PDB entry 7F5Z | X-ray diffraction, 3.00 A resolution | chains A and B

Chain A (and B):
Molecule: Single-stranded DNA-binding protein
Organism: Mycobacterium tuberculosis (strain ATCC 25618 / H37Rv)
Notes: chain B of this document is another copy of the same molecule, construct and numbering; everything in this record applies to it too
UniProt: P9WGD5 (SSB_MYCTU); residues 1-164 here = UniProt positions 1-164
Amino-acid sequence (164 residues; numbered 1 to 164; the number before each row is that of its first residue):
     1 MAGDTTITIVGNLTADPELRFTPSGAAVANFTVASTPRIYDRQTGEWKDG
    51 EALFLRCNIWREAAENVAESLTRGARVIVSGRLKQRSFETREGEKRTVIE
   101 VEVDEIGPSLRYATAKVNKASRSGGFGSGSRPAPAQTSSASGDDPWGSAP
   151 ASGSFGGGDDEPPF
Disordered / not traced: 40-41, 120-164 (chain B: 41-42, 121-164)
UniProt features mapped onto this chain:
  - mutagenesis: Asn-12 (N12S: 2-fold increase of stimulation of DnaB helicase activity; when associated with L-132), Phe-21 (F21L: No longer stimulates DnaB helicase activity), Pro-132 (P132L: 2-fold increase of stimulation of DnaB helicase activity; when associated with S-12), Pro-145 to Phe-164 (Loss of interaction with DnaB, weakly stimulates helicase activity of DnaB), Phe-155 to Phe-164 (Still interacts with DnaB)

How chain A and chain B interact:
Residue-residue contacts (63):
  Thr-8(A) / Thr-8(B)  hydrogen bond
  Val-10(A) / Glu-105(B)
  Ala-63(A) / Leu-110(B)
  Asn-66(A) / Leu-110(B)  hydrogen bond (side chain-backbone)
  Asn-66(A) / Arg-111(B)  hydrogen bond (side chain-backbone)
  Asn-66(A) / Tyr-112(B)
  Asn-66(A) / Ala-113(B)  hydrogen bond (side chain-backbone)
  Asn-66(A) / Thr-114(B)
  Val-67(A) / Leu-110(B)  hydrophobic
  Ser-70(A) / Leu-110(B)
  Ser-70(A) / Thr-114(B)
  Ser-70(A) / Ala-115(B)  hydrogen bond (side chain-backbone)
  Leu-71(A) / Leu-110(B)  hydrophobic
  Leu-71(A) / Val-117(B)  hydrophobic
  Arg-76(A) / Glu-105(B)  salt bridge
  Ile-78(A) / Ile-78(B)
  Ile-78(A) / Glu-105(B)
  Ile-78(A) / Ile-106(B)
  Ile-78(A) / Gly-107(B)
  Ser-80(A) / Ile-78(B)
  Asp-104(A) / Arg-111(B)
  Glu-105(A) / Val-10(B)
  Glu-105(A) / Arg-76(B)  salt bridge
  Glu-105(A) / Ile-78(B)
  Glu-105(A) / Ser-109(B)  hydrogen bond
  Glu-105(A) / Arg-111(B)  salt bridge
  Ile-106(A) / Pro-108(B)
  Ile-106(A) / Ser-109(B)
  Ile-106(A) / Leu-110(B)  hydrogen bond (backbone-backbone)
  Gly-107(A) / Pro-108(B)
  Pro-108(A) / Ile-106(B)
  Pro-108(A) / Gly-107(B)
  Pro-108(A) / Pro-108(B)
  Pro-108(A) / Val-117(B)  hydrophobic
  Ser-109(A) / Glu-105(B)  hydrogen bond
  Ser-109(A) / Ile-106(B)
  Leu-110(A) / Ala-63(B)
  Leu-110(A) / Asn-66(B)  hydrogen bond (backbone-side chain)
  Leu-110(A) / Ser-70(B)
  Leu-110(A) / Leu-71(B)  hydrophobic
  Leu-110(A) / Ile-106(B)  hydrogen bond (backbone-backbone)
  Leu-110(A) / Pro-108(B)
  Arg-111(A) / Asn-66(B)  hydrogen bond (backbone-side chain)
  Arg-111(A) / Asp-104(B)  hydrogen bond (side chain-backbone)
  Arg-111(A) / Glu-105(B)  salt bridge
  Ala-113(A) / Asn-66(B)
  Ala-113(A) / Asn-118(B)
  Thr-114(A) / Glu-69(B)
  Thr-114(A) / Ser-70(B)
  Thr-114(A) / Lys-116(B)
  Thr-114(A) / Val-117(B)
  Thr-114(A) / Asn-118(B)  hydrogen bond (backbone-backbone)
  Ala-115(A) / Ser-70(B)  hydrogen bond (backbone-side chain)
  Ala-115(A) / Lys-116(B)
  Lys-116(A) / Glu-69(B)  salt bridge
  Lys-116(A) / Thr-114(B)
  Lys-116(A) / Ala-115(B)
  Lys-116(A) / Lys-116(B)  hydrogen bond (backbone-backbone)
  Val-117(A) / Ser-70(B)
  Val-117(A) / Thr-114(B)
  Asn-118(A) / Ala-113(B)
  Asn-118(A) / Thr-114(B)  hydrogen bond (backbone-backbone)
  Lys-119(A) / Tyr-112(B)
Interface residues without a listed pair, chain A (30 interface residues in all): Glu-62, Glu-69, Thr-72, Val-79, Tyr-112
Interface residues without a listed pair, chain B (28 interface residues in all): Val-67, Ser-80, Lys-119, Ala-120

Summary:
30 residues of chain A and 28 residues of chain B are in contact, with 16 hydrogen bonds and 5 salt bridges.
Polar pairs include Arg-76(A)/Glu-105(B), Glu-105(A)/Arg-111(B) and Lys-116(A)/Glu-69(B). UniProt lists 13
mutagenesis sites on chain A.
Chain A and chain B are both Single-stranded DNA-binding protein (Mycobacterium tuberculosis (strain ATCC
25618 / H37Rv)); the structure, Crystal structure of the single-stranded dna-binding protein from
Mycobacterium tuberculosis- Form III, was determined by X-ray diffraction, deposited together with 7F5Y.
